2A54 - chains C and D of the 4 polymer chains in the assembly; structure by X-ray diffraction, 1.45 A resolution.

Chain C:
Protein: GFP-like non-fluorescent chromoprotein FP595 chain 1
From: Anemonia sulcata
UniProt: Q9GZ28 (NFCP_ANESU); residues 2-62 here = UniProt positions 2-62
Amino-acid sequence (73 residues; numbered -10 to 62; the number before each row is that of its first residue; numbers below 1 keep their minus sign (Met-10 is residue -10)):
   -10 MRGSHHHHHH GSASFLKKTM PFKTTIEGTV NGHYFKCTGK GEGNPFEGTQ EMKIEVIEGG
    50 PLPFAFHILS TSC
Unresolved in the structure: -10 to 3
Sequence notes: expression tag (-10 to 1)
Swiss-Prot annotation at these positions:
  - site: Cys62 (Cleavage)

Chain D:
Protein: GFP-like non-fluorescent chromoprotein FP595 chain 2
From: Anemonia sulcata
UniProt: Q9GZ28 (NFCP_ANESU); aligned to UniProt positions 63-230 over residues 65-232 (the alignment contains insertions or deletions, so no single offset holds)
Amino-acid sequence (168 residues; row label = number of the first residue in the row):
    65 MSKTFIKYVS GIPDYFKQSF PEGFTWERTT TYEDGGFLTA HQDTSLDGDC LVYKVKILGN
   125 NFPADGPVMQ NKAGRWEPST EIVYEVDGVL RGQSLMALKC PGGRHLTCHL HTTYRSKKPA
   185 SALKMPGFHF EDHRIEIMEE VEKGKCYKQY EAAVGRYCDA APSKLGHN
Modified residues: Met65 ({(4Z)-4-(4-hydroxybenzylidene)-2-[3-(methylthio)propanimidoyl]-5-oxo-4,5-dihydro-1H-imidazol-1-yl}acetic acid; NRQ)
Sequence notes: chromophore (65, 65, 65); engineered mutation Ser143 (Ala in Q9GZ28)

How chain C and chain D interact:
Residue-residue contacts (114; chain C residue first):
  Phe4(C) - Pro85(D)
  Phe4(C) - Leu110(D)  hydrophobic
  Leu5(C) - Lys81(D)
  Leu5(C) - Phe84(D)  hydrophobic
  Met9(C) - Phe69(D)
  Met9(C) - Leu110(D)  hydrophobic
  Met9(C) - Asp113(D)
  Pro10(C) - Asp113(D)
  Pro10(C) - Cys114(D)
  Pro10(C) - Leu115(D)  hydrogen bond (backbone-backbone)
  Phe11(C) - Phe69(D)  hydrophobic
  Phe11(C) - Cys114(D)  hydrophobic
  Phe11(C) - Leu115(D)
  Phe11(C) - Tyr117(D)  hydrophobic
  Lys12(C) - Cys114(D)
  Lys12(C) - Leu115(D)  hydrogen bond (backbone-backbone)
  Lys12(C) - Val116(D)
  Lys12(C) - Tyr117(D)  hydrogen bond (backbone-backbone)
  Thr13(C) - Tyr117(D)
  Thr13(C) - Val119(D)
  Thr14(C) - Tyr117(D)  hydrogen bond (backbone-backbone)
  Thr14(C) - Lys118(D)
  Thr14(C) - Val119(D)  hydrogen bond (backbone-backbone)
  Ile15(C) - Val119(D)
  Ile15(C) - Ile121(D)  hydrophobic
  Glu16(C) - Val119(D)  hydrogen bond (backbone-backbone)
  Glu16(C) - Lys120(D)
  Glu16(C) - Ile121(D)  hydrogen bond (backbone-backbone)
  Gly17(C) - Ile121(D)
  Thr18(C) - Ile121(D)  hydrogen bond (backbone-backbone)
  Thr18(C) - Leu122(D)
  Thr18(C) - Gly123(D)  hydrogen bond (backbone-backbone)
  Val19(C) - Gly123(D)
  Asn20(C) - Gly123(D)  hydrogen bond (backbone-backbone)
  Asn20(C) - Asn124(D)
  Asn20(C) - Asn125(D)  hydrogen bond (side chain-backbone)
  Asn20(C) - Phe126(D)  hydrogen bond (side chain-backbone)
  Asn20(C) - Met133(D)
  Gly32(C) - Phe69(D)
  Asn33(C) - Phe69(D)
  Pro34(C) - Thr68(D)
  Pro34(C) - Phe69(D)
  Pro34(C) - Ile70(D)  hydrogen bond (backbone-backbone)
  Pro34(C) - Lys81(D)  hydrogen bond (backbone-side chain)
  Phe35(C) - Lys71(D)
  Phe35(C) - Lys81(D)
  Glu36(C) - Lys71(D)
  Gly37(C) - Phe69(D)
  Gly37(C) - Ile70(D)
  Gly37(C) - Lys71(D)
  Gly37(C) - Glu215(D)
  Gly37(C) - Ala216(D)
  Gly37(C) - Ala217(D)  hydrogen bond (backbone-backbone)
  Thr38(C) - Phe69(D)
  Thr38(C) - Tyr214(D)
  Thr38(C) - Glu215(D)
  Gln39(C) - Met65(D)
  Gln39(C) - Ser66(D)  hydrogen bond
  Gln39(C) - Phe69(D)
  Gln39(C) - Tyr214(D)
  Gln39(C) - Glu215(D)  hydrogen bond (backbone-backbone)
  Glu40(C) - Met202(D)
  Glu40(C) - Lys212(D)
  Glu40(C) - Gln213(D)
  Met41(C) - Met65(D)
  Met41(C) - Tyr211(D)
  Met41(C) - Lys212(D)
  Met41(C) - Gln213(D)  hydrogen bond (backbone-backbone)
  Lys42(C) - Cys210(D)  hydrogen bond
  Lys42(C) - Tyr211(D)
  Ile43(C) - Lys209(D)
  Ile43(C) - Cys210(D)
  Ile43(C) - Tyr211(D)  hydrogen bond (backbone-backbone)
  Glu44(C) - Lys209(D)
  Val45(C) - Gly208(D)
  Val45(C) - Lys209(D)  hydrogen bond (backbone-backbone)
  Val45(C) - Tyr211(D)  hydrophobic
  Pro50(C) - Lys207(D)
  Pro50(C) - Gly208(D)
  Pro50(C) - Lys209(D)
  Leu51(C) - Gly208(D)  hydrogen bond (backbone-backbone)
  Leu51(C) - Tyr211(D)
  Pro52(C) - Met133(D)
  Phe53(C) - Val132(D)
  Phe53(C) - Met133(D)  hydrophobic
  Phe53(C) - Asn135(D)
  Ala54(C) - Val132(D)  hydrogen bond (backbone-backbone)
  Ala54(C) - Asn135(D)
  Ala54(C) - Ala137(D)  hydrophobic
  Phe55(C) - Ile201(D)  hydrophobic
  Phe55(C) - Tyr211(D)  hydrophobic
  Phe55(C) - Gln213(D)
  His56(C) - Ala137(D)
  His56(C) - Gly138(D)  hydrogen bond (side chain-backbone)
  His56(C) - Trp140(D)  hydrogen bond (backbone-side chain)
  His56(C) - Leu162(D)
  Ile57(C) - Tyr96(D)
  Ile57(C) - Leu102(D)
  Ile57(C) - Val132(D)  hydrophobic
  Leu58(C) - Ile121(D)  hydrophobic
  Ser59(C) - Met65(D)
  Ser59(C) - Trp140(D)  hydrogen bond
  Ser59(C) - Ile199(D)
  Ser59(C) - Gln213(D)  hydrogen bond
  Thr60(C) - Met65(D)
  Thr60(C) - Trp90(D)
  Thr60(C) - Arg92(D)  hydrogen bond (backbone-side chain)
  Thr60(C) - Met160(D)
  Ser61(C) - Trp90(D)
  Ser61(C) - Ala104(D)
  Ser61(C) - Val119(D)
  Ser61(C) - Ile121(D)
  Cys62(C) - Met65(D)
  Cys62(C) - Tyr117(D)
Other interface residues (no listed pair), chain C (43 interface residues in all): Phe24, Gly49
Other interface residues (no listed pair), chain D (54 interface residues in all): Pro131, Arg139, Leu174

Overview:
Chain C and chain D form an interface of 43 and 54 residues respectively; the contacts include 28 hydrogen
bonds. Among the polar pairs are Asn20(C)-Asn125(D), Asn20(C)-Phe126(D) and Pro34(C)-Lys81(D).
Chain C is GFP-like non-fluorescent chromoprotein FP595 chain 1 and chain D is GFP-like non-fluorescent
chromoprotein FP595 chain 2, both from Anemonia sulcata; the structure, fluorescent protein asFP595, A143S,
on-state, 1min irradiation, was determined by X-ray diffraction, deposited together with 2A50, 2A52, 2A53 and
2A56.
